PDB entry 6JUQ | X-ray diffraction, 2.74 A resolution | chains F and H of the 3 polymer chains in the assembly

[Chain F]
Molecule: DNA polymerase IV
From: Escherichia coli
Notes: EC 2.7.7.7
UniProt: W8STT9 (W8STT9_ECOLX); numbering as in UniProt (aligned over 2-341)
Chain sequence (342 residues; numbered 0 to 341; the number before each row is that of its first residue; numbering starts at 0):
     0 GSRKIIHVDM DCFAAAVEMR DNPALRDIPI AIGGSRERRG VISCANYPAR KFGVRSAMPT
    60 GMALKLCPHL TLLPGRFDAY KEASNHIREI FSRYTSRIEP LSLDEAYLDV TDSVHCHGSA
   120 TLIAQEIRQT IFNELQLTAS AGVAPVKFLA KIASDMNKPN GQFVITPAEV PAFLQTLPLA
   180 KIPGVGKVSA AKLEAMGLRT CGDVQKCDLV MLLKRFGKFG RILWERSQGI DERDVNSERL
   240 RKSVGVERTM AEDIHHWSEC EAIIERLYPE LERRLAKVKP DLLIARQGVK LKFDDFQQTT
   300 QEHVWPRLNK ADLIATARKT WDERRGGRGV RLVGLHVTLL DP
Sequence notes: expression tag (0-1); engineered mutation Ala13 (Phe in W8STT9), Cys43 (Thr in W8STT9)
Ion coordination: Mn2+ site 1: Asp8, Met9, Asp103 (together with CMPcPP); Mn2+ site 2: Asp8, Asp103, Glu104 (together with CMPcPP)
Residues lining bound ligands: CMPcPP (2TM; 5'-O-[(S)-hydroxy{[(S)-hydroxy(phosphonooxy)phosphoryl]methyl}phosphoryl]cytidine): Asp8, Met9, Asp10, Cys11, Phe12, Ala13, Ser42, Cys43, Tyr46, Arg49, Ser55, Ala56, Asp103, Glu104, Lys157

[Chain H]
Molecule: 14-nt DNA strand
Sequence (14 nucleotides; each row starts with the number of its first residue):
   860 GGGTCCTAGG ACCC

[How chain F and chain H interact]
Contacting residue pairs (28):
  Ser101(F) - DC873(H)  hydrogen bond to the phosphate
  Asp103(F) - DC873(H)  phosphate contact
  Glu104(F) - DC873(H)  sugar contact
  Lys150(F) - DC872(H)  hydrogen bond to the phosphate
  Lys150(F) - DC873(H)  salt bridge to the phosphate
  Ile181(F) - DC872(H)  phosphate contact
  Pro182(F) - DC872(H)  phosphate contact
  Gly183(F) - DC871(H)  sugar contact
  Gly183(F) - DC872(H)  hydrogen bond to the phosphate
  Val184(F) - DC872(H)  hydrogen bond to the phosphate
  Gly185(F) - DC871(H)  hydrogen bond to the phosphate
  Gly185(F) - DC872(H)  phosphate contact
  Lys186(F) - DC871(H)  hydrogen bond to the phosphate
  Val187(F) - DC871(H)  hydrogen bond to the phosphate
  Ser188(F) - DA870(H)  phosphate contact
  Ser188(F) - DC871(H)  hydrogen bond to the phosphate
  Arg285(F) - DC865(H)  sugar contact
  Arg285(F) - DT866(H)  salt bridge to the phosphate
  Thr298(F) - DG868(H)  hydrogen bond to the phosphate
  Thr299(F) - DA867(H)  phosphate contact
  Thr299(F) - DG868(H)  hydrogen bond to the phosphate
  Gln300(F) - DA867(H)  phosphate contact
  Glu301(F) - DT866(H)  sugar contact
  Glu301(F) - DA867(H)  hydrogen bond to the phosphate
  His302(F) - DT866(H)  phosphate contact
  Val303(F) - DT866(H)  hydrogen bond to the phosphate
  Arg323(F) - DA867(H)  salt bridge to the phosphate
  Arg323(F) - DG868(H)  salt bridge to the phosphate
Interface residues without a listed pair, chain F (21 interface residues in all): Gln297

[Overview]
The interface between chain F and chain H involves 21 residues on one side and 8 on the other; the contacts
include 12 hydrogen bonds and 4 salt bridges. Polar pairs include Ser101(F)-DC873(H), Lys150(F)-DC872(H) and
Gly183(F)-DC872(H). Chain F binds CMPcPP.
Chain F is DNA polymerase IV (Escherichia coli) and chain H is a 14-nt DNA strand; the structure, mutant
PolIV-DNA incoming nucleotide complex 2, was determined by X-ray diffraction, deposited together with 6JUL,
6JUM, 6JUN, 6JUO, 6JUP, 6JUR and 6JUS.
